PDB entry 4YO2 | X-ray diffraction, 3.07 A resolution | chains A and C of the 3 polymer chains in the assembly

Chain A:
Protein: Transcription factor E2F8
Organism: Homo sapiens
UniProt: A0AVK6 (E2F8_HUMAN); residue numbers follow UniProt; this construct covers 110-341
Sequence (232 residues; numbered 110 to 341; the number before each row is that of its first residue):
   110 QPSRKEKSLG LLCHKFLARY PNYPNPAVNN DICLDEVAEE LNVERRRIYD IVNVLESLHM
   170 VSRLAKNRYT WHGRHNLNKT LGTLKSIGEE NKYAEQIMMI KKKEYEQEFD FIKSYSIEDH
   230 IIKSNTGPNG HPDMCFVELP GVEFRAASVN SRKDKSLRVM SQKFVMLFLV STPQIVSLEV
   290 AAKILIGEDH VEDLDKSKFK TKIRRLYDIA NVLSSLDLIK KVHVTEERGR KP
Not modelled in the structure: 213-258
Swiss-Prot annotation at these positions:
  - DNA-binding region: Arg-113 to Gly-182, Arg-261
  - mutagenesis: Arg-156 (R156A: Loss of DNA-binding and inhibition of E2F1-dependent activation. Impairs DNA-binding and dimerization; when associated with A-314), Arg-314 (R314A: Loss of DNA-binding and inhibition of E2F1-dependent activation. Impairs DNA-binding and dimerization; when associated with A-156)
From the paper describing this entry:
  - binding site for the 15-nt DNA strand: Arg-313 to Asp-317

Chain C:
Molecule: 15-nt DNA strand
Sequence (15 nucleotides; each row starts with the number of its first residue):
     1 TTTTCCCGCC AAAAA

How chain A and chain C interact:
Residue-residue contacts (20):
  Arg-113(A) / DC5(C)  hydrogen bond to the sugar
  Arg-113(A) / DC6(C)  hydrogen bond to the sugar
  Lys-116(A) / DC6(C)  sugar contact
  Lys-116(A) / DC7(C)  phosphate contact
  Ser-117(A) / DC6(C)  hydrogen bond to the phosphate
  Leu-118(A) / DC6(C)  hydrogen bond to the phosphate
  Glu-153(A) / DC7(C)  sugar contact
  Glu-153(A) / DG8(C)  base contact
  Arg-155(A) / DG8(C)  base contact
  Arg-156(A) / DC7(C)  base contact
  Arg-156(A) / DG8(C)  hydrogen bond to the base
  Arg-313(A) / DC5(C)  base contact
  Arg-313(A) / DC6(C)  base contact
  Arg-314(A) / DC7(C)  base contact
  Tyr-316(A) / DT3(C)  sugar contact
  Tyr-316(A) / DT4(C)  hydrogen bond to the phosphate
  Tyr-316(A) / DC5(C)  base contact
  Asp-317(A) / DC5(C)  sugar contact
  Asn-320(A) / DC6(C)  phosphate contact
  Val-333(A) / DT4(C)  phosphate contact
Other interface residues (no listed pair), chain A (14 interface residues in all): Lys-175
Other interface residues (no listed pair), chain C (7 interface residues in all): DA15

Summary:
14 residues of chain A and 7 residues of chain C are in contact; the contacts include 6 hydrogen bonds. Among
the polar pairs are Arg-156(A)/DG8(C), Arg-113(A)/DC5(C) and Arg-113(A)/DC6(C). From UniProt: a DNA-binding
region and 2 mutagenesis sites on chain A. The paper reports a binding site for the 15-nt DNA strand at
Arg-313(A).
Chain A is Transcription factor E2F8 (Homo sapiens) and chain C is a 15-nt DNA strand; the structure,
Structure of E2F8, an atypical member of E2F family of transcription factors, was determined by X-ray
diffraction.
